Entry 4OK1 (X-ray diffraction, 2.09 A resolution); this record covers chains A and B.

[Chain A]
Molecule: Androgen receptor
From: Homo sapiens
Notes: fragment: ligand binding doamin
Reference sequence: P10275 (ANDR_HUMAN); residue numbers follow UniProt; this construct covers 670-919
Sequence (250 residues; row label = number of the first residue in the row):
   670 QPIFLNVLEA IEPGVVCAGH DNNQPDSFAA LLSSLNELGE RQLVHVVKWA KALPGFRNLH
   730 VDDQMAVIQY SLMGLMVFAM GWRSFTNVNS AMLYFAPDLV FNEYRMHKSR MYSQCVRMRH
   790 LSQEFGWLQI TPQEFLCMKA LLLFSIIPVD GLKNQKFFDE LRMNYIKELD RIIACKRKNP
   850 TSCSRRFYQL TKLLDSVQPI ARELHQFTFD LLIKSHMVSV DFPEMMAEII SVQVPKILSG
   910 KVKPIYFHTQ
Not modelled in the structure: 919
Disulfides: Cys844-Cys852
Sequence notes: engineered mutation Leu741 (Trp in P10275), Ala760 (Arg in P10275)
Ligand contacts: R-bicalutamide (198): Leu701, Leu704, Asn705, Leu707, Gly708, Gln711, Gln738, Leu741, Met742, Met745, Val746, Met749, Arg752, Phe764, Met787, Leu873, His874, Thr877, Phe891, Met895, Ile898, Ile899, Val903
UniProt features mapped onto this chain:
  - natural variant: Val685 (V685I: In AIS), Leu701 (L701M: In AIS), Ser703 (S703A: In AIS), Val716 (V716M: In prostate cancer), Arg752 (W752R: In AIS; this construct carries the variant), Phe813 (L813F: In AIS; this construct carries the variant), Ile842 (I842S: In PAIS), Arg855 (R855K: In PAIS), Leu881 (L881Q: In prostate cancer), Val887 (M887V: In AIS; this construct carries the variant), Ile899 (I899T: In AIS)
Reported in the primary citation:
  - binding site for R-bicalutamide: Leu704, Asn705, Gln711, Arg752, Thr877
  - mutagenesis - W741L: increased signaling in response to R-bicalutamide (citing earlier work)

[Chain B]
Molecule: co-regulator peptide
Sequence (11 residues; row label = number of the first residue in the row; numbering starts at 0):
     0 RGAFQNLFQS V
Not modelled in the structure: 0, 10

[Chain A / chain B interface]
Pairs across the interface - 17 pairs, chain A then chain B:
  Leu712(A) - Phe3(B)  hydrophobic
  Val716(A) - Phe3(B)  hydrophobic
  Val716(A) - Leu6(B)  hydrophobic
  Val716(A) - Phe7(B)  hydrophobic
  Lys720(A) - Phe7(B)  hydrogen bond (side chain-backbone)
  Val730(A) - Phe7(B)  hydrophobic
  Gln733(A) - Phe7(B)
  Met734(A) - Phe3(B)  hydrophobic
  Met734(A) - Gln4(B)
  Met734(A) - Phe7(B)  hydrophobic
  Ile737(A) - Phe3(B)  hydrophobic
  Gln738(A) - Phe3(B)
  Met894(A) - Ala2(B)
  Met894(A) - Leu6(B)  hydrophobic
  Glu897(A) - Gly1(B)
  Glu897(A) - Ala2(B)  hydrogen bond (side chain-backbone)
  Glu897(A) - Phe3(B)  hydrogen bond (side chain-backbone)
Also at the interface, not in a pair above, chain A (12 interface residues in all): Val713, Ile898
Also at the interface, not in a pair above, chain B (7 interface residues in all): Ser9

[In short]
Chain A and chain B form an interface of 12 and 7 residues respectively; the contacts include 3 hydrogen
bonds. Polar pairs include Lys720(A)-Phe7(B), Glu897(A)-Ala2(B) and Glu897(A)-Phe3(B). Bound to chain A:
R-bicalutamide. From the paper: a binding site for R-bicalutamide at Leu704(A), Asn705(A) and Gln711(A) among
others; W741L of chain A increases signaling in response to R-bicalutamide.
Chain A is Androgen receptor (Homo sapiens) and chain B is co-regulator peptide; the structure, Crystal
structure of W741L-AR-LBD bound with co-regulator peptide, was determined by X-ray diffraction (same
publication as 4OED, 4OEY, 4OEZ, 4OFR, 4OFU, 4OH5 and 10 further entries).
